Entry 6QG2 (electron microscopy, 4.55 A resolution (low resolution: residue-level contacts below are approximate; hydrogen-bond / salt-bridge calls are withheld)); this record covers chains A and B of the 16 polymer chains in the assembly.

# Chain A (and B)
Molecule: Translation initiation factor eIF-2B subunit alpha
From: Saccharomyces cerevisiae (strain ATCC 204508 / S288c)
Notes: chain B of this document is another copy of the same molecule, construct and numbering; everything in this record applies to it too
UniProtKB: P14741 (EI2BA_YEAST); residue numbers follow UniProt; this construct covers 1-305
Sequence (305 residues; each row starts with the number of its first residue):
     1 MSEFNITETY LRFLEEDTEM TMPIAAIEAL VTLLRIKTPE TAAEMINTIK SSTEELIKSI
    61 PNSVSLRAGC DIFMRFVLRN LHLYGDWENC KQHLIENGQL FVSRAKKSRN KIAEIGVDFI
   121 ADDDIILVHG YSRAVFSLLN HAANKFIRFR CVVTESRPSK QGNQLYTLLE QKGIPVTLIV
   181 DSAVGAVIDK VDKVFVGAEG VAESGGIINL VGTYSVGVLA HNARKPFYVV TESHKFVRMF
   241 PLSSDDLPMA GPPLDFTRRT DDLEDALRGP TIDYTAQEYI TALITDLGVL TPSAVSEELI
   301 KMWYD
Disordered / not traced: 1-3
UniProt features mapped onto this chain:
  - modified residue: Ser2 (N-acetylserine), Thr291 (Phosphothreonine)

# How chain A and chain B interact
Pairs across the interface (83):
  Arg150(A) with Phe256(B)
  Cys151(A) with Phe256(B)
  Val152(A) with Phe256(B)
  Glu155(A) with Arg157(B); Leu267(B)
  Arg157(A) with Glu155(B); Arg157(B)
  Tyr166(A) with Thr260(B); Leu263(B)
  Glu170(A) with Thr260(B); Asp261(B)
  Pro175(A) with Phe256(B); Thr257(B); Arg258(B)
  Val176(A) with Phe256(B); Thr257(B)
  Thr177(A) with Asp255(B); Phe256(B); Arg268(B)
  Leu178(A) with Ala266(B); Leu267(B); Arg268(B)
  Val180(A) with Asp181(B); Val211(B)
  Asp181(A) with Asp181(B); Ser182(B)
  Ser182(A) with Asp181(B); Val211(B); Gly212(B); Ser215(B)
  Ala183(A) with Val211(B); Pro270(B); Asp273(B)
  Val184(A) with Ser215(B)
  Gly185(A) with Tyr214(B); Ser215(B)
  Ala186(A) with Pro270(B); Asp273(B)
  Val187(A) with Leu254(B); Pro270(B)
  Asp189(A) with Leu254(B)
  Lys190(A) with Leu254(B)
  Val211(A) with Ser182(B); Ala183(B)
  Gly212(A) with Ser182(B)
  Tyr214(A) with Gly185(B); Ile188(B)
  Ser215(A) with Gly185(B); Ser215(B); Leu219(B)
  Val218(A) with Asn222(B)
  Leu219(A) with Ser215(B)
  Asn222(A) with Val218(B); Asn222(B)
  Ser244(A) with Ile188(B)
  Asp245(A) with Ala186(B); Lys190(B)
  Leu254(A) with Ala186(B); Lys190(B)
  Asp255(A) with Thr177(B)
  Phe256(A) with Arg150(B); Thr177(B)
  Thr257(A) with Pro175(B); Val176(B); Thr177(B)
  Arg258(A) with Arg150(B); Pro175(B)
  Arg259(A) with Gly173(B); Ile174(B); Pro175(B); Val176(B)
  Asp261(A) with Glu170(B)
  Asp262(A) with Glu170(B)
  Leu263(A) with Tyr166(B); Thr167(B); Glu170(B)
  Glu264(A) with Tyr166(B)
  Asp265(A) with Tyr166(B); Val176(B)
  Ala266(A) with Tyr166(B); Leu178(B)
  Pro270(A) with Ala183(B)
  Asp273(A) with Ala186(B)
Interface residues without a listed pair, chain A (47 interface residues in all): Ile125, Val191, Gly269
Interface residues without a listed pair, chain B (45 interface residues in all): Lys160, Val180, Thr213, Asp245, Asp262, Gly269

# In short
47 residues of chain A and 45 residues of chain B are in contact.
Both chains are Translation initiation factor eIF-2B subunit alpha (Saccharomyces cerevisiae (strain ATCC
204508 / S288c)). Entry 6QG2 (Structure of eIF2B-eIF2 (phosphorylated at Ser51) complex (model A)) was
determined by electron microscopy together with 6QG0, 6QG1, 6QG3, 6QG5 and 6QG6 from the same study.
